Entry 5W5Y (electron microscopy, 3.80 A resolution); this record covers chains B and S of the 20 polymer chains in the assembly.

== Chain B ==
Protein: DNA-directed RNA polymerase I subunit RPA135
From: Saccharomyces cerevisiae (strain ATCC 204508 / S288c)
Notes: EC 2.7.7.6
Reference sequence: P22138 (RPA2_YEAST); residue numbers follow UniProt; this construct covers 1-1203
Sequence (1203 residues; each row starts with the number of its first residue):
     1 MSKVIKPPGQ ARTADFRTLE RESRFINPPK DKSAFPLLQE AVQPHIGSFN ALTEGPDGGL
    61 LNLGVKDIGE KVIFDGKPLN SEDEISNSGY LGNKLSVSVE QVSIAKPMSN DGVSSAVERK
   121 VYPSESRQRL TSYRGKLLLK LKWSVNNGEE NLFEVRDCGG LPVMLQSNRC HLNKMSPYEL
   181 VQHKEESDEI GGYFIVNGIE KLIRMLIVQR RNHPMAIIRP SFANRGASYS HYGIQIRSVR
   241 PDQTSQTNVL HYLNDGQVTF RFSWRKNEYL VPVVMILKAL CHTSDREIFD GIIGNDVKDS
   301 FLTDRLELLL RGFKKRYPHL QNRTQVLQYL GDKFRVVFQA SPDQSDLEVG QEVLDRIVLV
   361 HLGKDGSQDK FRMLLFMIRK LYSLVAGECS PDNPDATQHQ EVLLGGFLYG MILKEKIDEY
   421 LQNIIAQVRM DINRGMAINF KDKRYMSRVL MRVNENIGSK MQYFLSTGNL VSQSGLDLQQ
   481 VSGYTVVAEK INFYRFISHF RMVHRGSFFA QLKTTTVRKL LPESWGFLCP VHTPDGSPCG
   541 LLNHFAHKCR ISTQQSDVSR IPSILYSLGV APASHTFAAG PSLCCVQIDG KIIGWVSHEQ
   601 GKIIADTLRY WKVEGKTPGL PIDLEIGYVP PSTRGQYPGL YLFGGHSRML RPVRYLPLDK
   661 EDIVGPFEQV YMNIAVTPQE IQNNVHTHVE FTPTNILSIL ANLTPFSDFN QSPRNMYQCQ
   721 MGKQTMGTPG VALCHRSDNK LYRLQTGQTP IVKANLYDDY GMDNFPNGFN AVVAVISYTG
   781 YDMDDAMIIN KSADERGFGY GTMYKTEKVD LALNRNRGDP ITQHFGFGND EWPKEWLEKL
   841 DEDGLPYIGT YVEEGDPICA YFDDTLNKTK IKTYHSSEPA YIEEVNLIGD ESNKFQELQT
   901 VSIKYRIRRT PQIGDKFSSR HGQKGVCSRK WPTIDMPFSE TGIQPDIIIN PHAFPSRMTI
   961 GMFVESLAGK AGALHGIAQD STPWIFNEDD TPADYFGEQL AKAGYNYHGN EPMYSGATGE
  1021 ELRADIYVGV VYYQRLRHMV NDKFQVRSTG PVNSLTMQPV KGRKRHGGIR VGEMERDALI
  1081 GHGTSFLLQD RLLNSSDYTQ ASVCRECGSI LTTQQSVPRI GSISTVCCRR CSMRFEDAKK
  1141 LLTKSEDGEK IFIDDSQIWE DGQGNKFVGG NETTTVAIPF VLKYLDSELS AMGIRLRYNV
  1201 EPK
Not modelled in the structure: 1-11, 81-85, 1144-1145, 1197-1203
Bound ions: Zn2+: Cys1104, Cys1107, Cys1128, Cys1131
Curated features (UniProtKB/Swiss-Prot):
  - zinc finger: Cys1104 to Cys1131 (C4-type)
  - modified residue: Ser2 (N-acetylserine), Ser81 (Phosphoserine), Ser1156 (Phosphoserine)

== Chain S ==
Molecule: non-template strand DNA
Sequence (54 nucleotides; row label = number of the first residue in the row):
     1 CAAGTGTGAG GAAAAGTAGT TGGGTTTTTT TTTTTTTTTT TGCAGTTGAA GACA
Not modelled in the structure: 30-38

== How chain B and chain S interact ==
Residue-residue contacts - 15 pairs, chain B then chain S:
  Arg219(B) with DT41(S), salt bridge to the phosphate
  Ser221(B) with DT41(S), phosphate contact
  Glu268(B) with DT39(S), phosphate contact
  Leu478(B) with DT39(S), hydrogen bond to the base
  Gln479(B) with DT39(S), hydrogen bond to the base
  Gln480(B) with DT39(S), hydrogen bond to the base
  Phe508(B) with DT41(S), base contact
  Gln511(B) with DT41(S), base contact
  Leu512(B) with DT41(S), sugar contact
  Lys513(B) with DG42(S), hydrogen bond to the phosphate; DC43(S), salt bridge to the phosphate
  Thr514(B) with DG42(S), phosphate contact
  Asn816(B) with DT27(S), hydrogen bond to the phosphate
  Arg817(B) with DT25(S), hydrogen bond to the base; DT26(S), sugar contact
Interface residues without a listed pair, chain B (14 interface residues in all): Asp157
Interface residues without a listed pair, chain S (9 interface residues in all): DG23, DT40

== Summary ==
The interface between chain B and chain S involves 14 residues on one side and 9 on the other, with 6 hydrogen
bonds and 2 salt bridges. Polar pairs include Leu478(B)-DT39(S), Gln479(B)-DT39(S) and Gln480(B)-DT39(S).
Cys1104(B), Cys1107(B), Cys1128(B) and Cys1131(B) coordinate Zn2+.
Chain B is DNA-directed RNA polymerase I subunit RPA135 (Saccharomyces cerevisiae (strain ATCC 204508 /
S288c)) and chain S is non-template strand DNA; the structure, RNA polymerase I Initial Transcribing Complex,
was determined by electron microscopy, deposited together with 5W65, 5W64 and 5W66.
